4F2M - chains A and E of the 3 polymer chains in the assembly; structure by X-ray diffraction, 3.00 A resolution.

== Chain A ==
Name: monoclonal antibody 1AF10, heavy chain
From: Mus musculus
Notes: fragment: Fab; antibody fragment or engineered binder
Sequence (221 residues; each row starts with the number of its first residue):
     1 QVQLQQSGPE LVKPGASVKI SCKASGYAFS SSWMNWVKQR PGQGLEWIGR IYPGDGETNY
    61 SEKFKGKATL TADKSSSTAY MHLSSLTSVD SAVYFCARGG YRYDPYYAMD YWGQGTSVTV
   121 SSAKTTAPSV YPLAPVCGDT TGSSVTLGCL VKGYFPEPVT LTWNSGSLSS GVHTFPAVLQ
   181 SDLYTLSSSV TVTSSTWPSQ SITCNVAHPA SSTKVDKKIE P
Disordered / not traced: 136-140, 220-221
Disulfides: Cys22-Cys96, Cys149-Cys204

== Chain E ==
Name: Spike protein
From: TGEV virulent Purdue
Reference sequence: Q0PKZ5 (Q0PKZ5_CVPPU); residues 481-650 here correspond to UniProt positions 497-666 (UniProt number = residue number + 16)
Sequence (209 residues; row label = number of the first residue in the row):
   456 YPYDVPDYAG AQPARSPGLV PRGSRTANLN NGFYPVSSSE VGLVNKSVVL LPSFYTHTIV
   516 NITIDLGMKR SGYGQPIAST LSNITLPMQD NNTDVYCIRS DQFSVYVHST CKSSLWDNIF
   576 KRNCTDVLDA TAVIKTGTCP FSFDKLNNYL TFNKFCLSLS PVGANCKFDV AARTRTNEQV
   636 VRSLYVIYEE GDNIVLVPRG SDYKDDDDK
Disordered / not traced: 456-506, 655-664
Sequence notes: expression tag (456-480, 651-664)
Disulfides: Cys552-Cys611, Cys566-Cys579, Cys594-Cys621
Covalently attached groups: N-acetylglucosamine (NAG) linked to Asn516, Asn538
Reported in the primary citation:
  - mutagenesis - G527D, Y528A, G529D: abolished binding to 6AC3
  - mutagenesis - Y528A: unchanged binding to 1BB1
  - mutagenesis - Y528A, G529D: unchanged binding to 1DE7
  - mutagenesis - W571A: unchanged binding to 6AC3
  - mutagenesis - W571A: decreased binding to 1BB1
  - mutagenesis - W571A: decreased binding to 1DE7
  - mutagenesis - V617N: unchanged binding to pAPN
  - mutagenesis - G527D, G529D: abolished binding to 1AF10
  - mutagenesis - W571A: unchanged binding to 1AF10

== Chain A / chain E interface ==
Pairs across the interface - 19 pairs, chain A then chain E:
  Asn35(A) - Tyr528(E)
  Trp47(A) - Tyr528(E)
  Arg50(A) - Tyr528(E)  hydrogen bond (side chain-backbone)
  Arg50(A) - Gln530(E)  hydrogen bond
  Glu57(A) - Arg630(E)  salt bridge
  Asn59(A) - Tyr528(E)  hydrogen bond (side chain-backbone)
  Asn59(A) - Gly529(E)
  Arg102(A) - Thr631(E)
  Tyr103(A) - Gln530(E)
  Tyr103(A) - Thr631(E)
  Tyr103(A) - Asn632(E)
  Pro105(A) - Ser526(E)  hydrogen bond (backbone-side chain)
  Pro105(A) - Tyr528(E)
  Pro105(A) - Gln530(E)
  Pro105(A) - Ile532(E)  hydrophobic
  Tyr106(A) - Lys524(E)  hydrogen bond
  Tyr106(A) - Ile532(E)
  Tyr107(A) - Tyr528(E)  hydrogen bond (backbone-side chain)
  Met109(A) - Tyr528(E)
Interface residues without a listed pair, chain A (13 interface residues in all): Asp104, Ala108
Interface residues without a listed pair, chain E (10 interface residues in all): Gly527
Interface features reported in the paper:
  - specific contacts: Trp47(A)-Tyr528(E), Tyr107(A)-Tyr528(E) (backbone contact)
  - epitope / paratope residues, chain A: Trp47(A), Tyr107(A)
  - epitope / paratope residues, chain E: Tyr528(E), Thr631(E), Asn632(E)

== Summary ==
13 residues of chain A face 10 of chain E across their interface, with 6 hydrogen bonds and 1 salt bridge.
Among the polar pairs are Glu57(A)-Arg630(E), Arg50(A)-Tyr528(E) and Arg50(A)-Gln530(E). The authors report a
contact between Trp47(A) and Tyr528(E); a backbone contact between Tyr107(A) and Tyr528(E). From the paper:
G527D, Y528A and G529D of chain E abolish binding to 6AC3; epitope/paratope residues Trp47(A), Tyr107(A) and
Tyr528(E) among others; 5 substitutions were tested in all.
Here chain A is monoclonal antibody 1AF10, heavy chain (Mus musculus) and chain E is Spike protein (TGEV
virulent Purdue). Entry 4F2M (Crystal structure of a TGEV coronavirus Spike fragment in complex with the TGEV
neutralizing monoclonal antibody ...) was determined by X-ray diffraction, deposited together with 4F5C.
